PDB entry 4D1Q | X-ray diffraction, 3.40 A resolution | chains G and J of the 12 polymer chains in the assembly

Chain G:
Protein: Transposase
Source organism: Musca domestica
Notes: fragment: dimerization, catalytic and insertion domains, resdiues 79-612
UniProt: Q25442 (Q25442_MUSDO); numbering as in UniProt (aligned over 79-612)
Amino-acid sequence (536 residues; each row starts with the number of its first residue):
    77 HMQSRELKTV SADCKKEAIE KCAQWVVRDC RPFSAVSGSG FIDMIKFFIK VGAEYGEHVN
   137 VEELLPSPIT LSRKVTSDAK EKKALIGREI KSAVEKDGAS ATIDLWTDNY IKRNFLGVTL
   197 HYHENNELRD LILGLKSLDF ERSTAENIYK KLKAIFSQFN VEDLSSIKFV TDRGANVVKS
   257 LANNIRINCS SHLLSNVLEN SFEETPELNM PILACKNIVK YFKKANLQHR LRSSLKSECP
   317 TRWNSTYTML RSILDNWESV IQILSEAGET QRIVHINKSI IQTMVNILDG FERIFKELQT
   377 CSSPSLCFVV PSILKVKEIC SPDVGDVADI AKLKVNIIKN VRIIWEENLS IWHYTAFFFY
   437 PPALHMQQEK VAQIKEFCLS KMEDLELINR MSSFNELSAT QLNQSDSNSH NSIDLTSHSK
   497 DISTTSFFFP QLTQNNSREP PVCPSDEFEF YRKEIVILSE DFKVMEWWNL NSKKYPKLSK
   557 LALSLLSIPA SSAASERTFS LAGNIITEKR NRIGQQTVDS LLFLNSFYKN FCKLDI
Not modelled in the structure: 77-82, 465-492, 610-612
Differences from the reference sequence: expression tag (77-78); conflict Gly163 (Ser in Q25442); engineered mutation Ser233 (Leu in Q25442), Met286 (Val in Q25442)
Bound ions: Na+: Glu138, Leu141 (shared with 1 residue of chain L)
Reported in the primary citation:
  - catalytic residues: Asp180, Asp248, Glu572
  - binding site for Terminal inverted repeat: Arg149
  - binding site for Terminal inverted repeat: Lys585 to Arg588
  - binding site for Terminal inverted repeat: Arg318, Trp319, Lys585 to Arg588
  - mutagenesis - W182A, W182F, W182Y, W319A: decreased catalytic activity
  - mutagenesis - W319F, W319Y: unchanged catalytic activity
  - binding site for Terminal inverted repeat: Arg149

Chain J:
Molecule: Terminal inverted repeat
Sequence (16 nucleotides; row label = number of the first residue in the row):
     1 TTGTTGTTGT TCTCTG
Bound ions: Na+: DG6 (shared with 3 residues of chain H)

Chain G / chain J interface:
Contacting residue pairs (22):
  Lys91(G) with DT5(J), phosphate contact; DG6(J), salt bridge to the phosphate
  Lys92(G) with DT5(J), phosphate contact
  Ile95(G) with DT5(J), phosphate contact
  Trp182(G) with DT15(J), phosphate contact; DG16(J), phosphate contact
  Arg308(G) with DT11(J), sugar contact; DC12(J), phosphate contact
  Ser309(G) with DC12(J), phosphate contact
  Ser310(G) with DC12(J), hydrogen bond to the phosphate
  Lys312(G) with DC12(J), salt bridge to the phosphate
  Thr317(G) with DG16(J), base contact
  Arg318(G) with DC14(J), salt bridge to the phosphate; DT15(J), base contact; DG16(J), base contact
  Trp319(G) with DG16(J), stacking on the base
  Gln375(G) with DG16(J), hydrogen bond to the base
  Glu572(G) with DT15(J), sugar contact; DG16(J), base contact
  Arg573(G) with DT15(J), base contact
  Ser576(G) with DC14(J), hydrogen bond to the base; DT15(J), sugar contact
Other interface residues (no listed pair), chain G (18 interface residues in all): His268, Ala569, Phe575

Summary:
18 residues of chain G face 7 of chain J across their interface, with 3 hydrogen bonds, 3 salt bridges and 1
aromatic stacking contact. Polar pairs include Gln375(G)-DG16(J), Ser576(G)-DC14(J) and Ser310(G)-DC12(J). The
paper reports catalytic residues Asp180(G), Asp248(G) and Glu572(G); W182A, W182F and W182Y of chain G, among
others, reduce catalytic activity; 6 substitutions were tested in all.
Here chain G is Transposase (Musca domestica) and chain J is Terminal inverted repeat. Entry 4D1Q (Hermes
transposase bound to its terminal inverted repeat) was determined by X-ray diffraction.
